1TOM - chains L and H of the 3 polymer chains in the assembly; structure by X-ray diffraction, 1.80 A resolution.

[Chain L]
Molecule: Alpha-thrombin
Organism: Homo sapiens
Notes: EC 3.4.21.5
Reference sequence: P00734 (THRB_HUMAN); residues 1-14 here correspond to UniProt positions 336-349 (UniProt number = residue number + 335)
Amino-acid sequence (36 residues; row label = number of the first residue in the row; a row labelled like 14A-14N holds insertion residues (14A, then the next letters in order)):
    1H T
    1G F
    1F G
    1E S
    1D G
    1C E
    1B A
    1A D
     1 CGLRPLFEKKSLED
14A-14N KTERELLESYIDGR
Disordered / not traced: 1H, 1G, 1F, 1E, 1D, 1C, 14K-14N

[Chain H]
Molecule: Alpha-thrombin
Organism: Homo sapiens
Notes: EC 3.4.21.5
Reference sequence: P00734 (THRB_HUMAN); the construct lacks a stretch of the UniProt sequence and is renumbered around it, so the offset changes along the chain: 16-36 = UniProt 364-384; 37-60 = UniProt 386-409; 61-77 = UniProt 419-435; 78-97 = UniProt 437-456; 7 more segments
Amino-acid sequence (259 residues; numbered 16 to 247 plus 31 insertion-coded residues; 4 numbers in that range are skipped by the numbering (no residue carries them; nothing is unmodelled there); the number before each row is that of its first residue; a row labelled like 60A-60I holds insertion residues (60A, then the next letters in order)):
    16 IVEGSDAEIGMSPWQVMLFRK
   36A S
    37 PQELLCGASLISDRWVLTAAHCLL
60A-60I YPPWDKNFT
    61 ENDLLVRIGKHSRTRYE
   77A R
    78 NIEKISMLEKIYIHPRYNWR
   97A E
    98 NLDRDIALMKLKKPVAFSDYIHPVCLPDRETA
129A-129C ASL
   130 LQAGYKGRVTGWGNLKE
146A-146H TWTANVGK
   150 GQPSVLQVVNLPIVERPVCKDSTRIRITDNMFCAG
  184A Y
   185 KP
186A-186D DEGK
   187 RGDACEGDSGGPFVMKSP
204A-204B FN
   205 NRWYQMGIVSWGE
   219 GCD
  221A R
   222 DGKYGFYTHVFRLKKWIQKVIDQFGE
Disordered / not traced: 146A-146H, 247
Disulfides: Cys42-Cys58, Cys168-Cys182, Cys191-Cys220
Ligand contacts: methyl-phe-pro-amino-cyclohexylglycine (MIN): His57, Tyr60A, Trp60D, Glu97A, Asn98, Leu99, Ile174, Asp189, Ala190, Cys191, Glu192, Ser195, Val213, Ser214, Trp215, Gly216, Glu217, Gly219, Cys220

[How chain L and chain H interact]
Inter-chain disulfides: Cys1(L)-Cys122(H)
Residue-residue contacts (60; chain L residue first):
  Cys1(L) with Pro120(H); Val121(H); Cys122(H), disulfide; Arg206(H), hydrogen bond (backbone-side chain)
  Asp1A(L) with His119(H), hydrogen bond (backbone-side chain); Arg206(H)
  Ala1B(L) with Arg206(H), hydrogen bond (backbone-side chain)
  Gly2(L) with Pro120(H), hydrogen bond (backbone-backbone); Cys122(H); Arg206(H); Trp207(H), hydrogen bond (backbone-backbone)
  Leu3(L) with His119(H), hydrogen bond (backbone-side chain); Asn205(H); Arg206(H)
  Arg4(L) with Met26(H), hydrogen bond (side chain-backbone); Pro28(H); Trp29(H); Arg137(H); Trp207(H)
  Pro5(L) with Ser115(H); Asp116(H); His119(H)
  Leu6(L) with Gly25(H); Asp116(H)
  Phe7(L) with Glu23(H); Ile24(H); Gly25(H); Met26(H)
  Glu8(L) with Lys202(H), salt bridge; Asn205(H); Trp207(H), hydrogen bond
  Lys9(L) with His119(H)
  Asp14(L) with Glu23(H); Met26(H); Arg137(H), salt bridge
  Lys14A(L) with Ser20(H); Asp21(H), hydrogen bond (side chain-backbone); Glu23(H), hydrogen bond (backbone-side chain); Met26(H); Val157(H)
  Thr14B(L) with Arg137(H), hydrogen bond; Asn159(H), hydrogen bond
  Glu14C(L) with Arg137(H); Lys202(H), salt bridge
  Glu14E(L) with Lys135(H), salt bridge; Asn159(H), hydrogen bond; Tyr184A(H)
  Leu14F(L) with Lys135(H); Asn159(H); Trp207(H), hydrophobic
  Leu14G(L) with Lys202(H); Pro204(H), hydrophobic
  Ser14I(L) with Gly133(H); Tyr134(H); Lys135(H), hydrogen bond (side chain-backbone)
  Tyr14J(L) with Tyr134(H), hydrophobic; Lys135(H), hydrogen bond (side chain-backbone); Met201(H); Lys202(H), hydrogen bond (side chain-backbone); Pro204(H)
Interface residues without a listed pair, chain H (31 interface residues in all): Ala22, Tyr117, Leu129C, Gly136

[Summary]
The interface between chain L and chain H involves 20 residues on one side and 31 on the other, with 1
disulfide bond, 16 hydrogen bonds and 4 salt bridges. Polar pairs include Glu8(L)-Lys202(H),
Glu14E(L)-Lys135(H) and Asp14(L)-Arg137(H). Chain H binds methyl-phe-pro-amino-cyclohexylglycine.
Here chain L is Alpha-thrombin and chain H is Alpha-thrombin, both from Homo sapiens. Entry 1TOM
(Alpha-thrombin complexed with hirugen) was determined by X-ray diffraction.
